Entry 9AY1 (electron microscopy, 4.60 A resolution (low resolution: residue-level contacts below are approximate; hydrogen-bond / salt-bridge calls are withheld)); this record covers chains 2 and a of the 10 polymer chains in the assembly.

# Chain 2
Protein: IgG EEEV-373 Light chain
Source organism: Homo sapiens
Chain sequence (214 residues; numbered 1 to 214; the number before each row is that of its first residue):
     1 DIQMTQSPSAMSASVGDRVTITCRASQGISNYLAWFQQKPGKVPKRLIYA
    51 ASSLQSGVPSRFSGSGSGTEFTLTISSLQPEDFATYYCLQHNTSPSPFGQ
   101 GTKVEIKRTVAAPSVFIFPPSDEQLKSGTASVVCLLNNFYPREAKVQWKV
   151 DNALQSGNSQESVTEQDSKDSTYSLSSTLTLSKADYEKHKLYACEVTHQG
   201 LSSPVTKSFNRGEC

# Chain a
Protein: E2 glycoprotein
Source organism: Eastern equine encephalitis virus
UniProt: A9XR09 (A9XR09_EEEV); residue numbers follow UniProt; this construct covers 1-338
Chain sequence (338 residues; row label = number of the first residue in the row):
     1 DLDTHFTQYKLARPYIADCPNCGHSRCDSPIAIEEVRGDAHAGVIRIQTS
    51 AMFGLKTDGVDLAYMSFMNGKTQKSIKIDNLHVRTSAPCSLVSHHGYYIL
   101 AQCPPGDTVTVGFHDGPNRHTCTVAHKVEFRPVGREKYRHPPEHGVELPC
   151 NRYTHKRADQGHYVEMHQPGLVADHSLLSIHSAKVKITVPSGAQVKYYCK
   201 CPDVREGITSSDHTTTCTDVKQCRAYLIDNKKWVYNSGRLPRGEGDTFKG
   251 KLHVPFVPVKAKCIATLAPEPLVEHKHRTLILHLHPDHPTLLTTRSLGSD
   301 ANPTRQWIERPTTVNFTVTGEGLEYTWGNHPPKRVWAQ
Cystine bridges: Cys19-Cys122, Cys22-Cys27, Cys89-Cys103, Cys150-Cys263, Cys199-Cys223, Cys201-Cys217

# Interface between chain 2 and chain a
Contacting residue pairs (7):
  Gln27(2) - His213(a)
  Gly28(2) - Ser211(a)
  Gly28(2) - Asp212(a)
  Asn92(2) - Ile208(a)
  Asn92(2) - Thr209(a)
  Thr93(2) - Ile208(a)
  Ser94(2) - Glu206(a)
Other interface residues (no listed pair), chain 2 (6 interface residues in all): Asp1
Other interface residues (no listed pair), chain a (8 interface residues in all): Ser210, Thr215

# Summary
6 residues of chain 2 face 8 of chain a across their interface.
Here chain 2 is IgG EEEV-373 Light chain (Homo sapiens) and chain a is E2 glycoprotein (Eastern equine
encephalitis virus). Entry 9AY1 (Cryo-EM structure of SINV/EEEV in complex with a potently neutralizing human
antibody IgG EEEV-373) was determined by electron microscopy (same publication as 8VSV).
